PDB entry 7QU2 | X-ray diffraction, 2.50 A resolution | chains A and B of the 3 polymer chains in the assembly

== Chain A ==
Protein: Fab JUN1 heavy chain
From: Mus musculus
Notes: antibody fragment or engineered binder
Chain sequence (242 residues; row label = number of the first residue in the row; a row labelled like 52A-52C holds insertion residues (52A, then the next letters in order); numbers below 1 keep their minus sign (Glu-5 is residue -5)):
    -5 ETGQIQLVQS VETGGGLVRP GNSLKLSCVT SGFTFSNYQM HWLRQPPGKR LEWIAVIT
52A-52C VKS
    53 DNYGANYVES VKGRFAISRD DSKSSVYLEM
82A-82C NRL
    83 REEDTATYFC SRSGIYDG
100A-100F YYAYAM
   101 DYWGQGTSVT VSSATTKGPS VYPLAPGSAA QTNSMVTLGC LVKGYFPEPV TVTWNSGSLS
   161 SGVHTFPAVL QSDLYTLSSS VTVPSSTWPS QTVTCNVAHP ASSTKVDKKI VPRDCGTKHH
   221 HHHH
Not modelled in the structure: -5 to -3, 216-224
Disulfide bonds: Cys22-Cys92, Cys140-Cys195

== Chain B ==
Protein: Fab JUN1 light chain
From: Mus musculus
Notes: antibody fragment or engineered binder
Chain sequence (217 residues; row label = number of the first residue in the row; numbers below 1 keep their minus sign (Glu-2 is residue -2)):
    -2 ETGSVVMTQS QKFMSTSVGD RVSITCKASQ IVGTSVAWYQ QKAGQSPKLL IYWASTRHTG
    58 VPDRFTAGGS GTDFTLTITN VQSEDLADYF CQQYATYPLT FGSGTKLELK RTDAAPTVSI
   118 FPPSSEQLTS GGASVVCFLN NFYPKDINVK WKIDGSERQN GVLNSWTDQD SKDSTYSMSS
   178 TLTLTKDEYE RHNSYTCEAT HKTSTSPIVK SFNRNEC
Not modelled in the structure: -2 to -1, 214
Disulfide bonds: Cys23-Cys88, Cys134-Cys194

== How chain A and chain B interact ==
Contacting residue pairs (69; chain A residue first):
  Gln39(A) - Gln38(B)  hydrogen bond
  Arg44(A) - Met4(B)
  Arg44(A) - Phe98(B)
  Arg44(A) - Gly99(B)
  Arg44(A) - Ser100(B)
  Leu45(A) - Phe98(B)
  Trp47(A) - Tyr94(B)  hydrophobic
  Trp47(A) - Pro95(B)  hydrophobic
  Trp47(A) - Leu96(B)
  Asn58(A) - Tyr94(B)
  Phe91(A) - Gln42(B)
  Phe91(A) - Ser43(B)
  Tyr98(A) - Tyr49(B)  hydrophobic
  Tyr98(A) - Trp50(B)  hydrogen bond (backbone-side chain)
  Asp99(A) - Tyr49(B)
  Asp99(A) - Trp50(B)
  Asp99(A) - Thr53(B)  hydrogen bond
  Ala100C(A) - Trp50(B)  hydrophobic
  Ala100C(A) - Tyr91(B)  hydrophobic
  Tyr100D(A) - Gln89(B)  hydrogen bond (backbone-side chain)
  Tyr100D(A) - Tyr91(B)  hydrophobic
  Tyr100D(A) - Tyr94(B)
  Tyr100D(A) - Leu96(B)  hydrophobic
  Ala100E(A) - Tyr36(B)
  Met100F(A) - Tyr36(B)  hydrogen bond (backbone-side chain)
  Met100F(A) - Leu46(B)
  Met100F(A) - Leu96(B)  hydrophobic
  Asp101(A) - His55(B)
  Trp103(A) - Tyr36(B)  hydrophobic
  Trp103(A) - Ser43(B)
  Trp103(A) - Pro44(B)
  Gly104(A) - Ser43(B)
  Tyr122(A) - Ser121(B)
  Tyr122(A) - Glu123(B)
  Tyr122(A) - Gln124(B)
  Tyr122(A) - Ser127(B)
  Pro123(A) - Ser121(B)
  Pro123(A) - Glu123(B)
  Leu124(A) - Phe118(B)
  Leu124(A) - Val133(B)  hydrophobic
  Ala125(A) - Phe118(B)
  Ala125(A) - Pro119(B)
  Ala129(A) - Glu213(B)
  Thr137(A) - Ser116(B)
  Thr137(A) - Phe118(B)
  Thr137(A) - Asn137(B)
  Gly139(A) - Phe135(B)
  Lys143(A) - Ser131(B)
  Lys143(A) - Thr180(B)
  His164(A) - Asn138(B)
  His164(A) - Ser174(B)  hydrogen bond
  Phe166(A) - Phe135(B)  hydrophobic
  Phe166(A) - Asn137(B)
  Phe166(A) - Ser162(B)
  Phe166(A) - Thr164(B)
  Phe166(A) - Ser174(B)
  Phe166(A) - Met175(B)
  Phe166(A) - Ser176(B)
  Pro167(A) - Ser162(B)  hydrogen bond (backbone-side chain)
  Pro167(A) - Trp163(B)
  Val169(A) - Asn161(B)
  Gln171(A) - Leu160(B)
  Ser178(A) - Phe135(B)
  Ser178(A) - Ser176(B)  hydrogen bond
  Ser180(A) - Phe135(B)
  Ser180(A) - Asn137(B)  hydrogen bond
  Lys208(A) - Glu123(B)
  Arg213(A) - Pro119(B)
  Arg213(A) - Pro120(B)  hydrogen bond (side chain-backbone)
Interface residues without a listed pair, chain A (42 interface residues in all): His35, Leu37, Val60, Tyr100A, Gln105, Pro126, Leu138, Leu141, Ser179, Thr182
Interface residues without a listed pair, chain B (47 interface residues in all): Val3, Ala34, Gly41, Phe87, Asp167

== Summary ==
The interface between chain A and chain B involves 42 residues on one side and 47 on the other; the contacts
include 10 hydrogen bonds. Among the polar pairs are Gln39(A)-Gln38(B), Tyr98(A)-Trp50(B) and
Asp99(A)-Thr53(B).
Here chain A is Fab JUN1 heavy chain and chain B is Fab JUN1 light chain, both from Mus musculus. Entry 7QU2
(Junin virus GP1 glycoprotein in complex with Fab fragment of antibody JUN1) was determined by X-ray
diffraction, deposited together with 7QU1.
